Entry 1P7Y (X-ray diffraction, 2.40 A resolution); this record covers chains B and D of the 4 polymer chains in the assembly.

== Chain B (and D) ==
Protein: Catalase HPII
Organism: Escherichia coli
Notes: EC 1.11.1.6; chain D of this document is another copy of the same molecule, construct and numbering; everything in this record applies to it too
UniProt: P21179 (CATE_ECOLI); numbering as in UniProt (aligned over 1-753)
Amino-acid sequence (753 residues; each row starts with the number of its first residue):
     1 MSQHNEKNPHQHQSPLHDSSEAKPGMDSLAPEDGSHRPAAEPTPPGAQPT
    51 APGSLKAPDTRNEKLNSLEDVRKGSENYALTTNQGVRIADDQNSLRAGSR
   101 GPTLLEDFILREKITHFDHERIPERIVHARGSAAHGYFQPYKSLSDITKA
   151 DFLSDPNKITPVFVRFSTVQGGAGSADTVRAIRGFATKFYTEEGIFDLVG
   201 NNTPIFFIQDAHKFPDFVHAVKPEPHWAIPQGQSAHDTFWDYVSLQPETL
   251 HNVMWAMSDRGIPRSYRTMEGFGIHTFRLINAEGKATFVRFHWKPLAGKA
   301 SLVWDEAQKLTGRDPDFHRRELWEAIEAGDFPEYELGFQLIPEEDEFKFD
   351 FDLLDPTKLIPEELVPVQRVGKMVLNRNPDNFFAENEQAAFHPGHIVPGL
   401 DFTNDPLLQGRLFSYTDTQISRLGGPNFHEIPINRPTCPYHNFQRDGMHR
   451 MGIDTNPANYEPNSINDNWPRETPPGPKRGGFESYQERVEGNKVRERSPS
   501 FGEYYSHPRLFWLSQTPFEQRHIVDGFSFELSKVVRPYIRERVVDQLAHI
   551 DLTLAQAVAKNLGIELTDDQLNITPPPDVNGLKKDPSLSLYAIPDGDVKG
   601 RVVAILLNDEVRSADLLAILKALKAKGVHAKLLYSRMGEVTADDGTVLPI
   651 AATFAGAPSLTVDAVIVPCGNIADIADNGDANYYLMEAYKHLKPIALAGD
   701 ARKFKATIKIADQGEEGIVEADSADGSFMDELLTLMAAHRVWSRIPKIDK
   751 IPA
Unresolved in the structure: 1-26
Construct notes: engineered mutation A181 (Asp in P21179)
Metal / ion sites: heme Fe near Y415 (its only coordinating residue here)
Residues lining bound ligands: heme (HEM): R125, I126, V127, H128, R165, S167, G184, F185, A186, V199, G200, N201, F206, A211, F214, I274, H275, A389, F391, L407, G410, R411, S414, Y415, T418, Q419, R422
What the authors report for this chain:
  - mutagenesis - V169F, V169I, D181A: decreased catalytic activity
  - mutagenesis - V169W: abolished expression
  - mutagenesis - R180A, R180K: unchanged catalytic activity
  - catalytic residues: H128 (citing earlier work)

== Chain B / chain D interface ==
Residue-residue contacts (282):
  D27(B) - N468(D)  hydrogen bond
  D27(B) - R471(D)
  S28(B) - D467(D)  hydrogen bond
  L29(B) - P462(D)  hydrophobic
  L29(B) - N463(D)
  L29(B) - S464(D)
  L29(B) - D467(D)  hydrogen bond (backbone-side chain)
  L29(B) - N468(D)
  A30(B) - S464(D)
  A30(B) - D467(D)  hydrogen bond (backbone-side chain)
  H36(B) - S464(D)
  H36(B) - I465(D)
  R37(B) - I465(D)
  R37(B) - N466(D)  hydrogen bond
  R37(B) - D467(D)
  P52(B) - T455(D)
  S54(B) - T455(D)
  L55(B) - T455(D)
  L55(B) - P457(D)
  V71(B) - M451(D)
  V71(B) - G452(D)
  V71(B) - I453(D)  hydrogen bond (backbone-backbone)
  R72(B) - I453(D)
  K73(B) - Y440(D)  hydrogen bond (side chain-backbone)
  K73(B) - H441(D)
  K73(B) - I453(D)  hydrogen bond (backbone-backbone)
  K73(B) - D454(D)
  K73(B) - T455(D)  hydrogen bond (backbone-side chain)
  G74(B) - H441(D)
  G74(B) - T455(D)
  S75(B) - N456(D)
  S75(B) - N466(D)  hydrogen bond
  S75(B) - W469(D)
  S75(B) - P470(D)
  E76(B) - N466(D)
  E76(B) - W469(D)
  N77(B) - W469(D)
  Y78(B) - H441(D)
  Y78(B) - W469(D)
  Y78(B) - P470(D)
  Y78(B) - R471(D)  hydrogen bond (backbone-backbone)
  A79(B) - H441(D)
  A79(B) - P470(D)
  A79(B) - R471(D)
  A79(B) - T473(D)
  L80(B) - H441(D)
  L80(B) - N442(D)
  L80(B) - P470(D)
  L80(B) - R471(D)  hydrogen bond (backbone-backbone)
  L80(B) - E472(D)
  T81(B) - Y440(D)
  T81(B) - H441(D)  hydrogen bond (backbone-backbone)
  T81(B) - N442(D)  hydrogen bond (backbone-side chain)
  T82(B) - Y440(D)
  T82(B) - N442(D)
  N83(B) - H429(D)
  N83(B) - P436(D)
  N83(B) - Y440(D)
  N83(B) - N442(D)  hydrogen bond
  N83(B) - Q444(D)  hydrogen bond
  Q84(B) - G194(D)
  Q84(B) - I195(D)  hydrogen bond (backbone-backbone)
  Q84(B) - H395(D)
  Q84(B) - H429(D)
  Q84(B) - P436(D)
  G85(B) - E193(D)
  G85(B) - G194(D)
  G85(B) - C438(D)
  G85(B) - P439(D)
  G85(B) - Y440(D)
  V86(B) - E193(D)
  V86(B) - I396(D)
  R87(B) - T473(D)
  R87(B) - R479(D)  hydrogen bond (side chain-backbone)
  R87(B) - G480(D)
  R87(B) - G481(D)
  R87(B) - F482(D)  hydrogen bond (backbone-backbone)
  I88(B) - E472(D)
  I88(B) - T473(D)  hydrogen bond (backbone-backbone)
  A89(B) - E472(D)
  A89(B) - T473(D)
  A89(B) - P475(D)
  A89(B) - G481(D)
  A89(B) - F482(D)
  D90(B) - E472(D)
  D91(B) - E461(D)
  D91(B) - E472(D)  hydrogen bond (backbone-side chain)
  Q92(B) - E461(D)  hydrogen bond
  Q92(B) - E472(D)  hydrogen bond
  L95(B) - S484(D)
  A97(B) - V489(D)  hydrophobic
  P102(B) - K493(D)
  L105(B) - Q409(D)
  L105(B) - F413(D)  hydrophobic
  E106(B) - F402(D)
  E106(B) - Q409(D)  hydrogen bond
  E106(B) - L412(D)
  F108(B) - G394(D)
  F108(B) - F402(D)  hydrophobic
  I109(B) - F482(D)  hydrophobic
  R111(B) - L412(D)  hydrogen bond (side chain-backbone)
  R111(B) - F413(D)
  R111(B) - T416(D)
  E112(B) - Q444(D)  hydrogen bond
  K113(B) - Q444(D)
  T115(B) - I420(D)
  H116(B) - P426(D)
  H116(B) - N427(D)  hydrogen bond
  H116(B) - Q444(D)
  H116(B) - R445(D)  hydrogen bond (side chain-backbone)
  H116(B) - D446(D)
  H116(B) - R450(D)
  H119(B) - I420(D)
  H119(B) - P426(D)
  H119(B) - G447(D)
  E120(B) - R445(D)
  E120(B) - D446(D)
  E120(B) - G447(D)  hydrogen bond (backbone-backbone)
  R121(B) - D446(D)  salt bridge
  I122(B) - M448(D)  hydrophobic
  E193(B) - G85(D)
  E193(B) - V86(D)
  G194(B) - Q84(D)
  G194(B) - G85(D)
  I195(B) - Q84(D)  hydrogen bond (backbone-backbone)
  D380(B) - I453(D)
  D380(B) - D454(D)
  N381(B) - D454(D)
  F383(B) - D446(D)
  F383(B) - G447(D)
  F383(B) - R450(D)
  A384(B) - I453(D)  hydrophobic
  E385(B) - I453(D)
  Q388(B) - G447(D)
  Q388(B) - H449(D)
  Q388(B) - R450(D)  hydrogen bond (side chain-backbone)
  G394(B) - F108(D)
  H395(B) - Q84(D)  hydrogen bond
  I396(B) - V86(D)
  P398(B) - V86(D)
  F402(B) - E106(D)
  F402(B) - F108(D)  hydrophobic
  Q409(B) - L105(D)
  Q409(B) - E106(D)  hydrogen bond
  L412(B) - E106(D)
  L412(B) - R111(D)  hydrogen bond (backbone-side chain)
  F413(B) - L105(D)  hydrophobic
  F413(B) - R111(D)
  T416(B) - R111(D)
  T416(B) - T115(D)
  I420(B) - T115(D)
  I420(B) - H119(D)
  S421(B) - M448(D)
  R422(B) - M448(D)
  L423(B) - M448(D)
  L423(B) - H449(D)
  G424(B) - M448(D)  hydrogen bond (backbone-side chain)
  G424(B) - H449(D)
  P426(B) - H116(D)
  P426(B) - H119(D)
  N427(B) - H116(D)  hydrogen bond
  H429(B) - N83(D)
  H429(B) - Q84(D)
  E430(B) - M451(D)
  P432(B) - M451(D)
  P436(B) - N83(D)
  P436(B) - Q84(D)
  C438(B) - G85(D)
  P439(B) - G85(D)
  Y440(B) - K73(D)
  Y440(B) - T81(D)
  Y440(B) - T82(D)
  Y440(B) - N83(D)
  H441(B) - G74(D)
  H441(B) - Y78(D)
  H441(B) - A79(D)
  H441(B) - L80(D)
  H441(B) - T81(D)  hydrogen bond (backbone-backbone)
  N442(B) - L80(D)
  N442(B) - T81(D)  hydrogen bond (side chain-backbone)
  N442(B) - T82(D)
  N442(B) - N83(D)  hydrogen bond
  Q444(B) - N83(D)  hydrogen bond
  Q444(B) - E112(D)  hydrogen bond
  Q444(B) - H116(D)
  R445(B) - H116(D)  hydrogen bond (backbone-side chain)
  R445(B) - E120(D)
  D446(B) - H116(D)  hydrogen bond (backbone-side chain)
  D446(B) - E120(D)
  D446(B) - R121(D)  salt bridge
  D446(B) - F383(D)
  G447(B) - H119(D)
  G447(B) - E120(D)  hydrogen bond (backbone-backbone)
  G447(B) - F383(D)
  G447(B) - Q388(D)
  M448(B) - I122(D)  hydrophobic
  M448(B) - P123(D)
  M448(B) - R422(D)
  M448(B) - L423(D)
  M448(B) - G424(D)
  M448(B) - H449(D)
  H449(B) - Q388(D)  hydrogen bond (backbone-side chain)
  H449(B) - N427(D)
  H449(B) - I431(D)
  H449(B) - H449(D)  hydrogen bond
  R450(B) - K73(D)
  R450(B) - H116(D)
  R450(B) - F383(D)
  R450(B) - Q388(D)  hydrogen bond (backbone-side chain)
  M451(B) - V71(D)
  M451(B) - E430(D)
  M451(B) - P432(D)
  M451(B) - M451(D)  hydrophobic
  G452(B) - V71(D)
  G452(B) - K73(D)
  I453(B) - V71(D)  hydrogen bond (backbone-backbone)
  I453(B) - R72(D)
  I453(B) - K73(D)  hydrogen bond (backbone-backbone)
  I453(B) - D380(D)
  I453(B) - E385(D)
  D454(B) - K73(D)  salt bridge
  D454(B) - N381(D)
  T455(B) - P52(D)
  T455(B) - S54(D)
  T455(B) - L55(D)
  T455(B) - K73(D)  hydrogen bond (side chain-backbone)
  T455(B) - G74(D)
  T455(B) - D380(D)
  N456(B) - S75(D)
  P457(B) - R37(D)
  P457(B) - L55(D)  hydrophobic
  E461(B) - D91(D)
  E461(B) - Q92(D)  hydrogen bond
  P462(B) - L29(D)  hydrophobic
  N463(B) - L29(D)
  S464(B) - L29(D)
  S464(B) - A30(D)
  S464(B) - H36(D)
  I465(B) - H36(D)
  I465(B) - R37(D)
  N466(B) - R37(D)  hydrogen bond
  N466(B) - S75(D)  hydrogen bond
  N466(B) - E76(D)
  D467(B) - S28(D)
  D467(B) - L29(D)  hydrogen bond (side chain-backbone)
  D467(B) - A30(D)  hydrogen bond (side chain-backbone)
  N468(B) - D27(D)
  N468(B) - L29(D)
  W469(B) - S75(D)
  W469(B) - E76(D)
  W469(B) - N77(D)
  W469(B) - Y78(D)
  P470(B) - S75(D)
  P470(B) - Y78(D)
  P470(B) - A79(D)
  P470(B) - L80(D)  hydrophobic
  R471(B) - D27(D)
  R471(B) - S28(D)
  R471(B) - Y78(D)  hydrogen bond (backbone-backbone)
  R471(B) - A79(D)
  R471(B) - L80(D)  hydrogen bond (backbone-backbone)
  E472(B) - L80(D)
  E472(B) - I88(D)
  E472(B) - A89(D)
  E472(B) - D90(D)
  E472(B) - D91(D)  hydrogen bond (side chain-backbone)
  E472(B) - Q92(D)  hydrogen bond
  T473(B) - A79(D)
  T473(B) - R87(D)
  T473(B) - I88(D)  hydrogen bond (backbone-backbone)
  T473(B) - A89(D)
  P475(B) - A89(D)
  R479(B) - R87(D)  hydrogen bond (backbone-side chain)
  G480(B) - R87(D)
  G481(B) - R87(D)
  G481(B) - A89(D)
  F482(B) - V86(D)  hydrophobic
  F482(B) - R87(D)  hydrogen bond (backbone-backbone)
  F482(B) - A89(D)
  S484(B) - L95(D)
  V489(B) - A97(D)  hydrophobic
  K493(B) - P102(D)
Other interface residues (no listed pair), chain B (126 interface residues in all): L68, P123, V397, D401, N404, G410, F428, I431, N434, F443
Other interface residues (no listed pair), chain D (126 interface residues in all): L68, I109, K113, A384, V397, P398, D401, N404, G410, S421, F428, N434, F443

== In short ==
Chain B and chain D each contribute 126 residues to their interface; the contacts include 62 hydrogen bonds
and 3 salt bridges. Polar contacts include R121(B)-D446(D), D454(B)-K73(D) and D27(B)-N468(D). Ligands of
chain B: heme. The paper reports the catalytic residue H128(B); V169F, V169I and D181A of chain B reduce
catalytic activity; 6 substitutions were tested in all.
Chain B and chain D are both Catalase HPII (Escherichia coli); the structure, Crystal structure of the D181A
variant of catalase HPII from E. coli, was determined by X-ray diffraction, deposited together with 1P7Z,
1P80, 1P81 and 1QWS.
